4R6X - chain A; structure by X-ray diffraction, 2.55 A resolution.

Chain A:
Molecule: Phosphoethanolamine N-methyltransferase
Organism: Plasmodium falciparum
UniProtKB: Q6T755 (Q6T755_PLAFA); residue numbers follow UniProt; this construct covers 9-266
Amino-acid sequence (258 residues; each row starts with the number of its first residue):
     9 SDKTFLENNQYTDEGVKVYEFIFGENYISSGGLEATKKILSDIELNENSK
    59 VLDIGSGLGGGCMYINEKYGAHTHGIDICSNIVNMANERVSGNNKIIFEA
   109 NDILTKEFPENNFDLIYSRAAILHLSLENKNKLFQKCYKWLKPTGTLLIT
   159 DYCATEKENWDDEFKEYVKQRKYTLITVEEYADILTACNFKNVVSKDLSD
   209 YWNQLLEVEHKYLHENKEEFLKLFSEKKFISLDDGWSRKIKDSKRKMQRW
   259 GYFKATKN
Construct notes: engineered mutation Ala128 (Asp in Q6T755)
Small-molecule neighbours:
  - phosphoric acid mono-(2-amino-ethyl) ester (OPE): Gln18, Tyr19, Tyr27, Phe31, Ile36, Ala128, Tyr160, Tyr175, Arg179, Tyr181, Lys247
  - S-adenosylhomocysteine (SAH): Leu14, Tyr19, Tyr35, Ile36, Ser37, Asp61, Gly63, Ser64, Gly65, Ile84, Asp85, Ile86, Cys87, Ile90, Asn109, Asp110, Ile111, Arg127, Ala128, Ala129, His132, Leu133
What the authors report for this chain:
  - contacts within the chain: Ser38-Glu217 (hydrogen bond)
  - binding site for phosphoric acid mono-(2-amino-ethyl) ester: Tyr27, Tyr160, Tyr175, Arg179, Tyr181, Lys247 (from molecular simulation)
  - conformationally variable residues (side-chain flip): Trp258
  - mutagenesis - D128A: decreased catalytic activity on pEA
  - mutagenesis - D128A: decreased catalytic activity on pDME
  - mutagenesis - D128A: unchanged binding to S-adenosylhomocysteine
  - mutagenesis - D128A: unchanged expression

In short:
Bound to chain A: phosphoric acid mono-(2-amino-ethyl) ester and S-adenosylhomocysteine. The paper reports a
binding site for phosphoric acid mono-(2-amino-ethyl) ester at Tyr27, Tyr160 and Tyr175 among others; D128A
reduces catalytic activity on pEA.
Chain A is Phosphoethanolamine N-methyltransferase (Plasmodium falciparum); the structure, Plasmodium
falciparum phosphoethanolamine methyltransferase D128A mutant in complex with S-adenosylhomocysteine and
phosphoethanolamine, was determined by X-ray diffraction (same publication as 4R6W).
